8J6S - chains F and J of the 12 polymer chains in the assembly; structure by electron microscopy, 3.80 A resolution.

[Chain F]
Name: Histone H4
Source organism: Homo sapiens
Reference sequence: P62805 (H4_HUMAN); residues 0-102 here correspond to UniProt positions 1-103 (UniProt number = residue number + 1)
Amino-acid sequence (103 residues; numbered 0 to 102; the number before each row is that of its first residue; numbering starts at 0):
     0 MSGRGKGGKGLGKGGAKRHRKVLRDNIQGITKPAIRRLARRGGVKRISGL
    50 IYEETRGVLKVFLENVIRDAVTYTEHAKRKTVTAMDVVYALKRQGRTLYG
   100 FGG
Disordered / not traced: 0-23, 98-102
Curated features (UniProtKB/Swiss-Prot):
  - DNA-binding region: Lys16 to Lys20
  - modified residue: Ser1 (N-acetylserine), Arg3 (Asymmetric dimethylarginine), Lys5 (N6-(2-hydroxyisobutyryl)lysine), Lys8 (N6-(2-hydroxyisobutyryl)lysine), Lys12 (N6-(2-hydroxyisobutyryl)lysine), Lys16 (N6-(2-hydroxyisobutyryl)lysine), Lys20 (N6,N6,N6-trimethyllysine), Lys31 (N6-(2-hydroxyisobutyryl)lysine), Lys44 (N6-(2-hydroxyisobutyryl)lysine), Ser47 (Phosphoserine), Tyr51 (Phosphotyrosine), Lys59 (N6-(2-hydroxyisobutyryl)lysine), Lys77 (N6-(2-hydroxyisobutyryl)lysine), Lys79 (N6-(2-hydroxyisobutyryl)lysine), Thr80 (Phosphothreonine), Tyr88 (Phosphotyrosine), Lys91 (N6-(2-hydroxyisobutyryl)lysine)
  - cross-link (Glycyl lysine isopeptide (Lys-Gly)): Lys12 (interchain with G-Cter in SUMO2), Lys20 (interchain with G-Cter in SUMO2), Lys31 (interchain with G-Cter in SUMO2), Lys59 (interchain with G-Cter in SUMO2), Lys79 (interchain with G-Cter in SUMO2), Lys91 (interchain with G-Cter in SUMO2)

[Chain J]
Molecule: Widom 601 DNA
Sequence (147 nucleotides; row label = number of the first residue in the row):
     1 ACAGGATGTATATATGTGACACGTGCCTGGAGACTAGGGAGTAATCCCCT
    51 TGGCGGTTAAAACGCGGGGGACAGCGCGTACGTGCGTTTAAGCGGTGCTA
   101 GAGCTGTCTACGACCAATTGAGCGGCCTCGGCACCGGGATTCTCCAG
Disordered / not traced: 1-27, 126-147

[Interface between chain F and chain J]
Contacting residue pairs (8; chain F residue first):
  Thr30(F) - DT87(J)  sugar contact
  Thr30(F) - DT88(J)  phosphate contact
  Lys31(F) - DT88(J)  phosphate contact
  Pro32(F) - DT87(J)  phosphate contact
  Pro32(F) - DT88(J)  phosphate contact
  Arg36(F) - DT87(J)  salt bridge to the phosphate
  Arg45(F) - DG95(J)  sugar contact
  Arg45(F) - DT96(J)  sugar contact
Interface residues without a listed pair, chain F (6 interface residues in all): Ala33
Interface residues without a listed pair, chain J (5 interface residues in all): DG86

[Summary]
Chain F and chain J form an interface of 6 and 5 residues respectively; the contacts include 1 salt bridge.
The salt-bridged pair is Arg36(F)-DT87(J). Curated annotation (UniProt) lists a DNA-binding region on chain F.
Here chain F is Histone H4 (Homo sapiens) and chain J is Widom 601 DNA. Entry 8J6S (Cryo-EM structure of the
single CAF-1 bound right-handed Di-tetrasome) was determined by electron microscopy, deposited together with
7Y5K, 7Y5L, 7Y5O, 7Y5U, 7Y5V, 7Y5W and 4 further entries.
